1W9Y - chain A; structure by X-ray diffraction, 2.10 A resolution.

Chain A:
Molecule: 1-aminocyclopropane-1-carboxylate oxidase 1
Source organism: Petunia hybrida
Notes: EC 1.14.17.4
UniProtKB: Q08506 (ACC1_PETHY); residue numbers follow UniProt; this construct covers 1-319
Amino-acid sequence (319 residues; each row starts with the number of its first residue):
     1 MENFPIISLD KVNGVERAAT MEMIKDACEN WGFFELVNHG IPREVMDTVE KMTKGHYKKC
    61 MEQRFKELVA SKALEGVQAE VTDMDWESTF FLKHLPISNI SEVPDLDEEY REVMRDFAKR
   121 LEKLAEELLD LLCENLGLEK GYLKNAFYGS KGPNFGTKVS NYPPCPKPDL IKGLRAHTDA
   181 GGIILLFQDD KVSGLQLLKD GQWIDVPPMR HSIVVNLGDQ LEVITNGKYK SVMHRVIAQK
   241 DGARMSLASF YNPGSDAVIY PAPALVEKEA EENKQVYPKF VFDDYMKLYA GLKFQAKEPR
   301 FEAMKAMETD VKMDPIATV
Not modelled in the structure: 1, 267-274, 309-319
Modified residues: Mse1, Mse313 (selenomethionine); Mse21, Mse23, Mse46, Mse52, Mse61, Mse84, Mse114, Mse209, Mse233, Mse245, Mse286, Mse304, Mse307 (selenomethionine; parent Met)
Swiss-Prot annotation at these positions:
  - binding site (Fe cation): His177, Asp179, His234

In short:
Curated annotation (UniProt) lists 3 Fe cation-binding residues.
Chain A is 1-aminocyclopropane-1-carboxylate oxidase 1 (Petunia hybrida); the structure, The structure of ACC
oxidase, was determined by X-ray diffraction (same publication as 1WA6).
